PDB entry 2QKU | X-ray diffraction, 2.20 A resolution | chain A

# Chain A
Molecule: Inactivation-no-after-potential D protein
From: Drosophila melanogaster
Notes: fragment: 5th PDZ Domain
UniProtKB: Q24008 (INAD_DROME); residue numbers follow UniProt; this construct covers 580-665
Chain sequence (90 residues; numbered 580 to 669; the number before each row is that of its first residue):
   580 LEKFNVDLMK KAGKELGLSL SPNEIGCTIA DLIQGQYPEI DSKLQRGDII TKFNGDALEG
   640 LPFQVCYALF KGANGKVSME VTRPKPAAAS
Unresolved in the structure: 665-669
Modified residues: Mse-588 (selenomethionine; parent Met); Mse-658 (selenomethionine; parent Met)
Sequence notes: expression tag (666-669)
UniProt features mapped onto this chain:
  - modified residue (Phosphoserine): Ser-598, Ser-600
Reported in the primary citation:
  - conformationally variable residues: Cys-606, Phe-642, Phe-649

# In short
From the paper: conformational variability at Cys-606, Phe-642 and Phe-649.
Chain A is Inactivation-no-after-potential D protein (Drosophila melanogaster); the structure, The 5th PDZ
Domain of InaD in 10mM DTT, was determined by X-ray diffraction (same publication as 2QKT and 2QKV).
